5ZW6 - chains A and B of the 4 polymer chains in the assembly; structure by X-ray diffraction, 2.05 A resolution.

== Chain A (and B) ==
Protein: AimR transcriptional regulator
Source organism: Bacillus phage SPbeta
Notes: chain B of this document is another copy of the same molecule, construct and numbering; everything in this record applies to it too
UniProtKB: O64094 (AIMR_BPSPB); residue numbers follow UniProt; this construct covers 1-386
Sequence (391 residues; row label = number of the first residue in the row):
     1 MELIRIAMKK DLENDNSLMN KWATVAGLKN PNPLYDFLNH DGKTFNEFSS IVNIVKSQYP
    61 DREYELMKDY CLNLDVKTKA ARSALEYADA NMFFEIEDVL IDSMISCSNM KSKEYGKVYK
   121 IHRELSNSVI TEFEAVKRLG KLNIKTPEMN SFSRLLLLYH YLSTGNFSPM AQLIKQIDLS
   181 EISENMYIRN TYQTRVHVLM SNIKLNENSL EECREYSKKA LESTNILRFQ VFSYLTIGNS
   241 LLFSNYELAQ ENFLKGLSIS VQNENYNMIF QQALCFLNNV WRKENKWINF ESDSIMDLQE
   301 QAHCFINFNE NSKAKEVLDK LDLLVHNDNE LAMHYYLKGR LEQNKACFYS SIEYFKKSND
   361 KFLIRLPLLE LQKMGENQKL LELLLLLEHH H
Construct notes: expression tag (387-391)

== Chain A / chain B interface ==
Pairs across the interface (24; chain A residue first):
  Tyr349(A) - Asn377(B)
  Tyr349(A) - Lys379(B)
  Tyr349(A) - Leu380(B)  hydrophobic
  Tyr349(A) - Leu383(B)
  Ser350(A) - Lys379(B)
  Ile352(A) - Leu383(B)  hydrophobic
  Glu353(A) - Lys379(B)  salt bridge
  Glu353(A) - Leu383(B)
  Asn377(A) - Tyr349(B)
  Lys379(A) - Tyr349(B)
  Lys379(A) - Ser350(B)
  Lys379(A) - Glu353(B)  salt bridge
  Leu380(A) - Tyr349(B)  hydrophobic
  Leu380(A) - Leu380(B)  hydrophobic
  Leu383(A) - Tyr349(B)
  Leu383(A) - Ile352(B)  hydrophobic
  Leu383(A) - Glu353(B)
  Leu384(A) - Leu383(B)  hydrophobic
  Leu387(A) - Leu387(B)  hydrophobic
  Leu387(A) - Glu388(B)
  Leu387(A) - His389(B)
  Glu388(A) - Leu387(B)
  Glu388(A) - Glu388(B)  hydrogen bond (backbone-backbone)
  His389(A) - Leu387(B)
Interface residues without a listed pair, chain A (16 interface residues in all): Ala346, Lys356, Glu382, His390
Interface residues without a listed pair, chain B (16 interface residues in all): Ala346, Lys356, Glu376, Leu384, His390

== Summary ==
Chain A and chain B each contribute 16 residues to their interface; the contacts include 1 hydrogen bond and 2
salt bridges. Polar contacts include Glu353(A)-Lys379(B) and Glu388(A)-Glu388(B).
Chain A and chain B are both AimR transcriptional regulator (Bacillus phage SPbeta); the structure, Structure
of spAimR, was determined by X-ray diffraction together with 5ZVV, 5ZVW and 5ZW5 from the same study.
